8G6F - chains M and W of the 28 polymer chains in the assembly; structure by electron microscopy, 2.58 A resolution.

== Chain M ==
Name: Proteasome subunit beta-6
From: Plasmodium falciparum Dd2
Reference sequence: A0A2I0BU46 (A0A2I0BU46_PLAFO); residue numbers follow UniProt; this construct covers 1-240
Sequence (240 residues; each row starts with the number of its first residue):
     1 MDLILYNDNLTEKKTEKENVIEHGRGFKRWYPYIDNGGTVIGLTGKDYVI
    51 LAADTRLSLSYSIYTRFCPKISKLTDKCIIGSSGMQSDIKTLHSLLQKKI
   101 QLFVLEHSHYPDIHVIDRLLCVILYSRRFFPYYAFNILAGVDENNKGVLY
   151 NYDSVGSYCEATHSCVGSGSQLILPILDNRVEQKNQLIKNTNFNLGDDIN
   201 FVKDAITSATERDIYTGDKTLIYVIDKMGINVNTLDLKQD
Unresolved in the structure: 1-25
Sequence notes: engineered mutation D117 (Ala in A0A2I0BU46)
Ligand contacts: WLW-vs (7F1; (2S)-N-[(E,2S)-1-(1H-indol-3-yl)-4-methylsulfonyl-but-3-en-2-yl]-2-[[(2S)-3-(1H-indol-3-yl)-2-(2-morpholin-4-ylethanoylamino)propanoyl]amino]-4-methyl-pentanamide): F135, N151, D153, Y158, E160
From the paper describing this entry:
  - conformationally variable residues (loop rearrangement, side-chain flip): S154, G156 to A161
  - contacts within the chain: D117-S157 (hydrogen bond)
  - binding site for WLW-vs: F135, D153, Y158

== Chain W ==
Name: Proteasome subunit beta-2
From: Plasmodium falciparum Dd2
Reference sequence: Q8I6T3 (Q8I6T3_PLAF7); residues 1-229 here correspond to UniProt positions 42-270 (UniProt number = residue number + 41)
Sequence (229 residues; row label = number of the first residue in the row):
     1 TTICGLVCQNAVILGADTRATEGPIVADKNCSKLHYISKNIWCAGAGVAG
    51 DLEHTTLWLQHNVELHRLNTNTQPRVSMCVSRLTQELFKYQGYKVCAIVL
   101 GGVDVNGPQLYGIHPHGSSCLLPFTALGSGSLNAMAVLEAKYRDNMTIEE
   151 GKNLVCEAICAGIFNDLGSGGNVDICVITKDSYQHIRPYKEPNMRLYHLP
   201 HPTIYPKGTTPILSEKIEYIKKFISVEDA
Unresolved in the structure: 222-229
Glycans and other covalent adducts: WLW-vs (7F1) linked to T1
Ligand contacts: WLW-vs (7F1; (2S)-N-[(E,2S)-1-(1H-indol-3-yl)-4-methylsulfonyl-but-3-en-2-yl]-2-[[(2S)-3-(1H-indol-3-yl)-2-(2-morpholin-4-ylethanoylamino)propanoyl]amino]-4-methyl-pentanamide): R19, A20, T21, E22, A27, C31, S32, K33, H35, G45, A46, G47, V48, A49, L52, E53, G128, S129
From the paper describing this entry:
  - binding site for WLW-vs: T1, T21, E22, A27, G47, V48, A49, S129
  - catalytic residues: T1

== How chain M and chain W interact ==
Pairs across the interface (55):
  R56(M) - L167(W)
  S58(M) - L167(W)
  S60(M) - L167(W)
  Y61(M) - N165(W)
  Y61(M) - D166(W)
  Y61(M) - L167(W)  hydrogen bond (backbone-backbone)
  Y61(M) - G168(W)
  S62(M) - L167(W)
  I63(M) - F164(W)
  R66(M) - F164(W)  hydrogen bond (side chain-backbone)
  N179(M) - Y205(W)  hydrogen bond
  R180(M) - L199(W)
  R180(M) - T203(W)  hydrogen bond
  N185(M) - T209(W)
  N185(M) - P211(W)
  Q186(M) - Y205(W)
  Q186(M) - T209(W)
  L187(M) - G208(W)
  L187(M) - T209(W)  hydrogen bond (backbone-backbone)
  I188(M) - P206(W)  hydrophobic
  I188(M) - K207(W)
  I188(M) - T209(W)  hydrogen bond (backbone-side chain)
  N200(M) - Y197(W)  hydrogen bond
  N200(M) - L199(W)
  N200(M) - P200(W)
  K203(M) - Y197(W)
  D204(M) - R195(W)  salt bridge
  D204(M) - Y197(W)
  D204(M) - L199(W)
  T207(M) - R195(W)
  T207(M) - Y197(W)
  S208(M) - R195(W)  hydrogen bond
  E211(M) - K29(W)  salt bridge
  E211(M) - R195(W)
  R212(M) - P24(W)
  R212(M) - I25(W)
  R212(M) - V26(W)  hydrogen bond (side chain-backbone)
  R212(M) - A27(W)  hydrogen bond (side chain-backbone)
  R212(M) - K29(W)
  D213(M) - P24(W)
  I214(M) - P24(W)  hydrogen bond (backbone-backbone)
  I214(M) - V26(W)  hydrophobic
  I214(M) - L167(W)
  Y215(M) - P24(W)  hydrophobic
  Y215(M) - L167(W)  hydrophobic
  D236(M) - L196(W)
  L237(M) - L196(W)
  K238(M) - N193(W)
  K238(M) - M194(W)
  Q239(M) - F164(W)
  D240(M) - R19(W)  salt bridge
  D240(M) - I163(W)
  D240(M) - G170(W)
  D240(M) - G171(W)  hydrogen bond (side chain-backbone)
  D240(M) - N193(W)
Also at the interface, not in a pair above, chain M (30 interface residues in all): L172, L235
Also at the interface, not in a pair above, chain W (33 interface residues in all): T21, G23, D28, S169, T210

== Overview ==
30 residues of chain M face 33 of chain W across their interface, with 12 hydrogen bonds and 3 salt bridges.
Polar contacts include D204(M)-R195(W), E211(M)-K29(W) and D240(M)-R19(W). Bound to chain M: WLW-vs. From the
paper: the catalytic residue T1(W); a binding site for WLW-vs at F135(M), D153(M) and T1(W) among others.
Here chain M is Proteasome subunit beta-6 and chain W is Proteasome subunit beta-2, both from Plasmodium
falciparum Dd2. Entry 8G6F (Structure of the Plasmodium falciparum 20S proteasome beta-6 A117D mutant
complexed with inhibitor WLW-vs) was determined by electron microscopy, deposited together with 8G6E.
